1T4U - chains L and H of the 3 polymer chains in the assembly; structure by X-ray diffraction, 2.00 A resolution.

# Chain L
Protein: Prothrombin
Source organism: Homo sapiens
Notes: EC 3.4.21.5; fragment: sequence database residues 334-359
UniProt: P00734 (THRB_HUMAN); residues 7-32 here correspond to UniProt positions 334-359 (UniProt number = residue number + 327)
Chain sequence (26 residues; row label = number of the first residue in the row):
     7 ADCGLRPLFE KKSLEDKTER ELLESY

# Chain H
Protein: Prothrombin
Source organism: Homo sapiens
Notes: EC 3.4.21.5; fragment: sequence database residues 364-622
UniProt: P00734 (THRB_HUMAN); the construct has insertions or renumbered stretches relative to UniProt, so the offset changes along the chain: 37-182 = UniProt 364-509; 185-289 = UniProt 518-622
Chain sequence (259 residues; numbered 37 to 289 plus 8 insertion-coded residues; 2 numbers in that range are skipped by the numbering (no residue carries them; nothing is unmodelled there); the number before each row is that of its first residue; a row labelled like 182A-182H holds insertion residues (182A, then the next letters in order)):
    37 IVEGSDAEIG MSPWQVMLFR KSPQELLCGA SLISDRWVLT AAHCLLYPPW DKNFTENDLL
    97 VRIGKHSRTR YERNIEKISM LEKIYIHPRY NWRENLDRDI ALMKLKKPVA FSDYIHPVCL
   157 PDRETAASLL QAGYKGRVTG WGNLKE
182A-182H TWTANVGK
   185 GQPSVLQVVN LPIVERPVCK DSTRIRITDN MFCAGYKPDE GKRGDACEGD SGGPFVMKSP
   245 FNNRWYQMGI VSWGEGCDRD GKYGFYTHVF RLKKWIQKVI DQFGE
Not modelled in the structure: 182A-182H, 288-289
Swiss-Prot annotation at these positions:
  - region: Ala218 to Val240 (High affinity receptor-binding region which is also known as the TP508 peptide)
  - active site (Charge relay system): His79, Asp135, Ser235
  - glycosylation: Asn89 (N-linked (GlcNAc...) (complex) asparagine)
Cystine bridges: Cys64-Cys80, Cys203-Cys217, Cys231-Cys261
Ligand contacts: Thrombin (81A; 2-methanesulfonyl-benzenesulfonic acid 3-methyl-5-((1-amidinoaminooxymethyl-cyclopropyl)methyloxy)-phenylester): His79, Tyr83, Trp86, Glu130, Asn131, Leu132, Ile209, Asp229, Ala230, Cys231, Glu232, Gly233, Asp234, Ser235, Val255, Ser256, Trp257, Gly258, Glu259, Gly260, Cys261, Gly268, Phe269

# Interface between chain L and chain H
Cross-chain cystine bridges: Cys9(L)-Cys155(H)
Pairs across the interface - 56 pairs, chain L then chain H:
  Ala7(L) - Arg248(H)  hydrogen bond (backbone-side chain)
  Asp8(L) - His152(H)  salt bridge
  Asp8(L) - Arg248(H)
  Cys9(L) - Pro153(H)
  Cys9(L) - Val154(H)
  Cys9(L) - Cys155(H)  disulfide
  Cys9(L) - Arg248(H)  hydrogen bond (backbone-side chain)
  Gly10(L) - Pro153(H)  hydrogen bond (backbone-backbone)
  Gly10(L) - Cys155(H)
  Gly10(L) - Arg248(H)
  Gly10(L) - Trp249(H)  hydrogen bond (backbone-backbone)
  Leu11(L) - His152(H)  hydrogen bond (backbone-side chain)
  Leu11(L) - Asn247(H)
  Leu11(L) - Arg248(H)
  Arg12(L) - Met47(H)  hydrogen bond (side chain-backbone)
  Arg12(L) - Pro49(H)
  Arg12(L) - Trp50(H)
  Arg12(L) - Arg173(H)
  Arg12(L) - Trp249(H)
  Pro13(L) - Ser148(H)
  Pro13(L) - Asp149(H)
  Pro13(L) - His152(H)
  Leu14(L) - Gly46(H)
  Leu14(L) - Asp149(H)
  Phe15(L) - Glu44(H)
  Phe15(L) - Ile45(H)
  Phe15(L) - Gly46(H)
  Phe15(L) - Met47(H)  hydrophobic
  Glu16(L) - Lys242(H)  salt bridge
  Glu16(L) - Asn247(H)
  Glu16(L) - Trp249(H)  hydrogen bond
  Asp22(L) - Glu44(H)
  Asp22(L) - Met47(H)
  Asp22(L) - Arg173(H)  salt bridge
  Lys23(L) - Glu44(H)  hydrogen bond (backbone-side chain)
  Thr24(L) - Met47(H)
  Thr24(L) - Arg173(H)  hydrogen bond
  Thr24(L) - Asn194(H)  hydrogen bond
  Glu25(L) - Arg173(H)
  Glu25(L) - Lys242(H)  salt bridge
  Glu27(L) - Lys171(H)  salt bridge
  Glu27(L) - Asn194(H)  hydrogen bond
  Glu27(L) - Tyr220(H)  hydrogen bond
  Glu27(L) - Lys226(H)
  Leu28(L) - Lys171(H)
  Leu28(L) - Asn194(H)
  Leu28(L) - Trp249(H)  hydrophobic
  Leu29(L) - Lys242(H)
  Ser31(L) - Gly169(H)
  Ser31(L) - Tyr170(H)
  Ser31(L) - Lys171(H)  hydrogen bond (side chain-backbone)
  Tyr32(L) - Tyr170(H)  hydrophobic
  Tyr32(L) - Lys171(H)  hydrogen bond (side chain-backbone)
  Tyr32(L) - Met241(H)  hydrophobic
  Tyr32(L) - Lys242(H)
  Tyr32(L) - Pro244(H)
Interface residues without a listed pair, chain L (20 interface residues in all): Lys17
Interface residues without a listed pair, chain H (28 interface residues in all): Tyr150, Leu165, Gly172

# Summary
Chain L and chain H form an interface of 20 and 28 residues respectively; the contacts include 1 disulfide
bond, 14 hydrogen bonds and 5 salt bridges. Polar contacts include Asp8(L)-His152(H), Glu16(L)-Lys242(H) and
Asp22(L)-Arg173(H). Bound to chain H: Thrombin.
Chain L is Prothrombin and chain H is Prothrombin, both from Homo sapiens; the structure, Crystal Structure
Analysis of a novel Oxyguanidine bound to Thrombin, was determined by X-ray diffraction, deposited together
with 1T4V.
